Entry 7ZFD (X-ray diffraction, 3.39 A resolution); this record covers chains H and L of the 3 polymer chains in the assembly.

== Chain H ==
Name: Omi-25 heavy chain
From: Homo sapiens
Sequence (228 residues; numbered 1 to 228; the number before each row is that of its first residue):
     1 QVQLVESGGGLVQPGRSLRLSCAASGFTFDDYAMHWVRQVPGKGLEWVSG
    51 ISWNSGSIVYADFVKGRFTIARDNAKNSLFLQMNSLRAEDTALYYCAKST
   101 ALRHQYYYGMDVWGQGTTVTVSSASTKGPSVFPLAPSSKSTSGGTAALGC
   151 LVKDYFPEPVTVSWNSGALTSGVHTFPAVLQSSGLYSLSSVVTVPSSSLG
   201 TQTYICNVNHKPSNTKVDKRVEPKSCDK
Not modelled in the structure: 225-228
Disulfide bonds: Cys22-Cys96, Cys150-Cys206

== Chain L ==
Name: Omi-25 light chain
From: Homo sapiens
Sequence (214 residues; row label = number of the first residue in the row):
     1 AIQMTQSPSSLSASVGDRVTITCRTSQTISSYLNWYQQKPGKAPKLLIYD
    51 ASSLQSGVPSRFSGSGYGTDFTLTISSLQPEDFATYFCQQSYNTPYAFGQ
   101 GTKVEIKRTVAAPSVFIFPPSDEQLKSGTASVVCLLNNFYPREAKVQWKV
   151 DNALQSGNSQESVTEQDSKDSTYSLSSTLTLSKADYEKHKVYACEVTHQG
   201 LSSPVTKSFNRGEC
Not modelled in the structure: 214
Disulfide bonds: Cys23-Cys88, Cys134-Cys194

== Interface between chain H and chain L ==
Residue-residue contacts (62; chain H residue first):
  His35(H) with Tyr96(L)
  Gln39(H) with Gln38(L), hydrogen bond
  Gly44(H) with Phe87(L)
  Leu45(H) with Gln38(L); Pro44(L), hydrophobic; Phe98(L)
  Trp47(H) with Thr94(L); Pro95(L), hydrophobic; Tyr96(L)
  Val59(H) with Thr94(L)
  Tyr95(H) with Gln38(L), hydrogen bond; Lys42(L), hydrogen bond (side chain-backbone); Ala43(L), hydrophobic; Pro44(L)
  Thr100(H) with Leu46(L)
  Tyr106(H) with Tyr96(L), hydrogen bond (backbone-side chain)
  Tyr107(H) with Tyr32(L); Ser91(L)
  Tyr108(H) with Asn34(L), hydrogen bond (backbone-side chain); Tyr49(L); Asp50(L)
  Gly109(H) with Tyr36(L)
  Met110(H) with Tyr36(L), hydrogen bond (backbone-side chain); Leu46(L); Tyr96(L), hydrophobic
  Asp111(H) with Gln55(L)
  Trp113(H) with Tyr36(L), hydrophobic; Pro44(L)
  Gly114(H) with Ala43(L)
  Phe132(H) with Ser121(L); Gln124(L)
  Pro133(H) with Ser121(L)
  Leu134(H) with Phe118(L); Val133(L), hydrophobic
  Ala135(H) with Phe118(L); Pro119(L)
  Ser138(H) with Glu213(L), hydrogen bond (side chain-backbone)
  Ser142(H) with Lys207(L), hydrogen bond
  Thr145(H) with Phe116(L)
  Ala147(H) with Phe116(L), hydrophobic; Phe118(L)
  Leu151(H) with Ser131(L)
  Lys153(H) with Gln124(L); Thr129(L); Ser131(L)
  His174(H) with Asn137(L); Asn138(L), hydrogen bond; Ser174(L), hydrogen bond
  Phe176(H) with Leu135(L), hydrophobic; Ser162(L); Thr164(L); Ser174(L); Leu175(L); Ser176(L)
  Pro177(H) with Ser162(L), hydrogen bond (backbone-side chain); Val163(L)
  Val179(H) with Glu161(L); Ser162(L)
  Leu180(H) with Gln160(L)
  Gln181(H) with Gln160(L)
  Val191(H) with Leu135(L), hydrophobic
  Thr193(H) with Asn137(L)
Interface residues without a listed pair, chain H (42 interface residues in all): Val37, Glu46, Pro136, Ser137, Ser140, Ala146, Leu148, Ser189
Interface residues without a listed pair, chain L (44 interface residues in all): Gln89, Ile117, Glu123, Asp167, Ser208, Phe209

== In short ==
Chain H and chain L form an interface of 42 and 44 residues respectively; the contacts include 11 hydrogen
bonds. Among the polar pairs are Gln39(H)-Gln38(L), Tyr95(H)-Gln38(L) and Tyr95(H)-Lys42(L).
Here chain H is Omi-25 heavy chain and chain L is Omi-25 light chain, both from Homo sapiens. Entry 7ZFD
(SARS-CoV-2 Omicron RBD in complex with Omi-25 Fab) was determined by X-ray diffraction together with 7ZF6,
7ZF7, 7ZFF, 7ZR7, 7ZR8 and 7ZRC from the same study.
